5XLT - chains C and D of the 6 polymer chains in the assembly; structure by X-ray diffraction, 2.81 A resolution.

# Chain C
Molecule: Tubulin alpha-1B chain
From: Bos taurus
UniProtKB: P81947 (TBA1B_BOVIN); residue numbers follow UniProt; this construct covers 1-450
Sequence (450 residues; row label = number of the first residue in the row):
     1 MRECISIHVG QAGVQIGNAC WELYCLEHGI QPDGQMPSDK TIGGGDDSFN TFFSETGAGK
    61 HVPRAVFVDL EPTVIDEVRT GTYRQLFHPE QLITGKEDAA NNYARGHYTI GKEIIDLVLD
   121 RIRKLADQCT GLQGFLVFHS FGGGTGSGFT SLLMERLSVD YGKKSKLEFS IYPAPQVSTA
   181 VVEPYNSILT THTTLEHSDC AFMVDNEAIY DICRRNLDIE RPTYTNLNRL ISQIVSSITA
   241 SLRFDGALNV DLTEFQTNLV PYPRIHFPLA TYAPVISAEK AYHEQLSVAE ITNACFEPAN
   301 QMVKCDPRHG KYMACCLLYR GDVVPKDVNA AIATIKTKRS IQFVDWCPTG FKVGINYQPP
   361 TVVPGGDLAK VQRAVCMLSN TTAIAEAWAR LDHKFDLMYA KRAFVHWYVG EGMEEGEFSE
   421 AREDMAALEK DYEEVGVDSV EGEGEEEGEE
Unresolved in the structure: 441-450
Ion coordination: Ca2+: D39, T41, G44, E55
Ligand contacts:
  - 89O ((5S,5aR,8aR,9R)-9-(3,5-dimethoxy-4-oxidanyl-phenyl)-5-oxidanyl-5a,6,8a,9-tetrahydro-5H-[2]benzofuro[6,5-f][1,3]benzodioxol-8-one): N101, T179, A180, V181
  - GTP (guanosine-5'-triphosphate): G10, Q11, A12, Q15, I16, D69, D98, A99, A100, N101, S140, G142, G143, G144, T145, G146, I171, V177, S178, T179, E183, N206, Y224, L227, N228, I231

# Chain D
Molecule: Tubulin beta-2B chain
From: Bos taurus
UniProtKB: Q6B856 (TBB2B_BOVIN); residues 1-445 here = UniProt positions 1-445
Sequence (445 residues; numbered 1 to 445; the number before each row is that of its first residue):
     1 MREIVHIQAG QCGNQIGAKF WEVISDEHGI DPTGSYHGDS DLQLERINVY YNEATGNKYV
    61 PRAILVDLEP GTMDSVRSGP FGQIFRPDNF VFGQSGAGNN WAKGHYTEGA ELVDSVLDVV
   121 RKESESCDCL QGFQLTHSLG GGTGSGMGTL LISKIREEYP DRIMNTFSVM PSPKVSDTVV
   181 EPYNATLSVH QLVENTDETY CIDNEALYDI CFRTLKLTTP TYGDLNHLVS ATMSGVTTCL
   241 RFPGQLNADL RKLAVNMVPF PRLHFFMPGF APLTSRGSQQ YRALTVPELT QQMFDSKNMM
   301 AACDPRHGRY LTVAAIFRGR MSMKEVDEQM LNVQNKNSSY FVEWIPNNVK TAVCDIPPRG
   361 LKMSATFIGN STAIQELFKR ISEQFTAMFR RKAFLHWYTG EGMDEMEFTE AESNMNDLVS
   421 EYQQYQDATA DEQGEFEEEE GEDEA
Unresolved in the structure: 274-283, 432-445
Ion coordination: Mg2+: Q11 (together with GDP)
Ligand contacts:
  - 89O ((5S,5aR,8aR,9R)-9-(3,5-dimethoxy-4-oxidanyl-phenyl)-5-oxidanyl-5a,6,8a,9-tetrahydro-5H-[2]benzofuro[6,5-f][1,3]benzodioxol-8-one): V236, C239, L240, L246, N247, A248, D249, K252, L253, N256, M257, T312, V313, A314, A315, I316, N348, V349, K350, T351, A352, I368
  - GDP (guanosine-5'-diphosphate): G10, Q11, C12, Q15, I16, E69, A97, N99, S138, G140, G141, G142, T143, G144, V169, P171, V175, S176, E181, N204, L207, Y222, L225, N226

# Interface between chain C and chain D
Residue-residue contacts (47):
  K96(C) with D128(D), salt bridge; C129(D)
  E97(C) with R2(D), salt bridge; C129(D)
  D98(C) with K252(D), salt bridge
  A100(C) with R251(D); K252(D); V255(D)
  N101(C) with K252(D); N256(D), hydrogen bond
  R105(C) with R251(D)
  P175(C) with N347(D)
  S178(C) with K350(D), hydrogen bond (backbone-side chain)
  A180(C) with N256(D)
  V181(C) with N256(D), hydrogen bond (backbone-side chain); I345(D), hydrophobic; P346(D)
  E220(C) with K324(D)
  R221(C) with Q245(D), hydrogen bond; M323(D); D327(D), salt bridge
  K394(C) with P346(D); N347(D), hydrogen bond
  L397(C) with E343(D); W344(D); P346(D), hydrophobic
  M398(C) with W344(D), hydrogen bond (backbone-backbone); P346(D)
  K401(C) with F260(D); W344(D); T429(D), hydrogen bond (side chain-backbone)
  R402(C) with F260(D)
  A403(C) with P259(D); F260(D), hydrophobic
  F404(C) with V255(D); N256(D); V258(D); P259(D), hydrogen bond (backbone-backbone); T312(D); I345(D), hydrophobic
  H406(C) with V258(D); P259(D), hydrogen bond (side chain-backbone); F260(D); P261(D)
  W407(C) with A254(D), hydrogen bond (side chain-backbone); V255(D); V258(D), hydrogen bond (side chain-backbone)
Also at the interface, not in a pair above, chain C (26 interface residues in all): Q176, T179, V182, Y210, Y224
Also at the interface, not in a pair above, chain D (31 interface residues in all): R162, D197, D249, M257, N348, A428, A430

# Overview
Chain C and chain D form an interface of 26 and 31 residues respectively, with 11 hydrogen bonds and 4 salt
bridges. Polar contacts include K96(C)-D128(D), E97(C)-R2(D) and D98(C)-K252(D). Compound 89O is bound between
chain C and chain D. Ligands of chain C: GTP.
Chain C is Tubulin alpha-1B chain and chain D is Tubulin beta-2B chain, both from Bos taurus; the structure,
The crystal structure of tubulin in complex with 4'-demethylepipodophyllotoxin, was determined by X-ray
diffraction.
